Entry 2VXQ (X-ray diffraction, 1.90 A resolution); this record covers chains A and L of the 3 polymer chains in the assembly.

== Chain A ==
Name: Pollen allergen phl P 2
Source organism: Phleum pratense
UniProtKB: P43214 (MPAP2_PHLPR); residues 1-96 here correspond to UniProt positions 27-122 (UniProt number = residue number + 26)
Chain sequence (96 residues; row label = number of the first residue in the row):
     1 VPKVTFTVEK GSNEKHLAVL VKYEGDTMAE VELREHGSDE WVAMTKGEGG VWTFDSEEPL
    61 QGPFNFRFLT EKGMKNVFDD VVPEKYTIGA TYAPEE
Not modelled in the structure: 1-2, 95-96

== Chain L ==
Name: FAB
Source organism: Homo sapiens
Notes: antibody fragment or engineered binder
Chain sequence (214 residues; each row starts with the number of its first residue):
     1 EIEMTQSPSS LSASVGDRVT ISCRASQRIN TYLNWYQHKP GKAPKLLIYA ASSLQSGVPS
    61 RFSGSGYGTD FTLTISSLQP EDFASYYCQE SLSASYTFGQ GTKVEIKRTV AAPSVFIFPP
   121 SDEQLKSGTA SVVCLLNNFY PREAKVQWKV DNALQSGNSQ ESVTEQDSKD STYSLSSTLT
   181 LSKADYEKHK VYACEVTHQG LSSPVTKSFN RGEC
Not modelled in the structure: 214
Cystine bridges: C23-C88, C134-C194

== Chain A / chain L interface ==
Residue-residue contacts - 12 pairs, chain A then chain L:
  E32(A) with Y32(L), hydrogen bond
  R34(A) with A94(L)
  D39(A) with S93(L); A94(L), hydrogen bond (backbone-backbone)
  E40(A) with Q27(L); L92(L)
  W41(A) with L92(L), hydrogen bond (backbone-backbone); Y96(L), hydrogen bond
  A43(A) with Y32(L)
  R67(A) with Y32(L); S91(L), hydrogen bond (side chain-backbone)
  K75(A) with Y49(L)

== Summary ==
Chain A and chain L each contribute 8 residues to their interface; the contacts include 5 hydrogen bonds.
Polar contacts include E32(A)-Y32(L), W41(A)-Y96(L) and R67(A)-S91(L).
Chain A is Pollen allergen phl P 2 (Phleum pratense) and chain L is FAB (Homo sapiens); the structure, Crystal
structure of the major grass pollen allergen Phl p 2 in complex with its specific ..., was determined by X-ray
diffraction.
